Entry 1D3P (X-ray diffraction, 2.10 A resolution); this record covers chains A and B of the 3 polymer chains in the assembly.

== Chain A ==
Molecule: Alpha-thrombin
Source organism: Homo sapiens
Notes: EC 3.4.21.5; fragment: light chain
UniProtKB: P00734 (THRB_HUMAN); residues 1-36 here correspond to UniProt positions 328-363 (UniProt number = residue number + 327)
Sequence (36 residues; row label = number of the first residue in the row):
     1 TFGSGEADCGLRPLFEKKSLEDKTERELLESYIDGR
Disordered / not traced: 1-5, 34-36
Curated features (UniProtKB/Swiss-Prot):
  - site: Arg-36 (Cleavage)

== Chain B ==
Molecule: Alpha-thrombin
Source organism: Homo sapiens
Notes: EC 3.4.21.5; fragment: heavy chain
UniProtKB: P00734 (THRB_HUMAN); residues 37-295 here correspond to UniProt positions 364-622 (UniProt number = residue number + 327)
Sequence (259 residues; each row starts with the number of its first residue):
    37 IVEGSDAEIGMSPWQVMLFRKSPQELLCGASLISDRWVLTAAHCLLYPPW
    87 DKNFTENDLLVRIGKHSRTRYERNIEKISMLEKIYIHPRYNWRENLDRDI
   137 ALMKLKKPVAFSDYIHPVCLPDRETAASLLQAGYKGRVTGWGNLKETWTA
   187 NVGKGQPSVLQVVNLPIVERPVCKDSTRIRITDNMFCAGYKPDEGKRGDA
   237 CEGDSGGPFVMKSPFNNRWYQMGIVSWGEGCDRDGKYGFYTHVFRLKKWI
   287 QKVIDQFGE
Disordered / not traced: 184-190, 294-295
Disulfides: Cys-64/Cys-80, Cys-209/Cys-223, Cys-237/Cys-267
Glycans and other covalent adducts: N-acetylglucosamine (NAG) linked to Asn-89
Metal / ion sites: Na+ site 1: Lys-210, Thr-213, Phe-251; Na+ site 2: Arg-269, Lys-272
Ligand contacts: BT3 (3-[4-(2-pyrrolidin-1-yl-ethoxy)-benzyl]-2-4-(2-pyrrolidin-1-yl-ethoxy)-phenyl] -benzo[b]thiophen-6-ol): His-79, Tyr-83, Trp-86, Glu-130, Asn-131, Leu-132, Ile-215, Asp-235, Ala-236, Cys-237, Glu-238, Ser-241, Val-261, Ser-262, Trp-263, Gly-264, Gly-266, Cys-267, Gly-274, Phe-275
Curated features (UniProtKB/Swiss-Prot):
  - region: Ala-224 to Val-246 (High affinity receptor-binding region which is also known as the TP508 peptide)
  - active site (Charge relay system): His-79, Asp-135, Ser-241
  - glycosylation: Asn-89 (N-linked (GlcNAc...) (complex) asparagine)

== How chain A and chain B interact ==
Residue-residue contacts (59):
  Glu-6(A) with Ser-70(B); Asp-71(B); Phe-147(B); Pro-153(B)
  Ala-7(A) with Arg-254(B), hydrogen bond (backbone-side chain)
  Asp-8(A) with His-152(B), salt bridge; Arg-254(B)
  Cys-9(A) with Pro-153(B); Val-154(B); Cys-155(B), disulfide; Arg-254(B), hydrogen bond (backbone-side chain)
  Gly-10(A) with Pro-153(B), hydrogen bond (backbone-backbone); Val-154(B); Cys-155(B); Arg-254(B); Trp-255(B), hydrogen bond (backbone-backbone)
  Leu-11(A) with His-152(B), hydrogen bond (backbone-side chain); Asn-253(B); Arg-254(B)
  Arg-12(A) with Gly-46(B); Met-47(B), hydrogen bond (side chain-backbone); Pro-49(B); Trp-50(B); Arg-173(B); Trp-255(B)
  Pro-13(A) with Ser-148(B); Asp-149(B)
  Phe-15(A) with Glu-44(B); Ile-45(B); Gly-46(B); Met-47(B)
  Glu-16(A) with Lys-248(B), salt bridge; Asn-253(B); Trp-255(B), hydrogen bond
  Lys-17(A) with His-152(B)
  Asp-22(A) with Glu-44(B); Met-47(B); Arg-173(B), salt bridge
  Lys-23(A) with Glu-44(B), hydrogen bond (backbone-side chain)
  Thr-24(A) with Arg-173(B), hydrogen bond; Asn-200(B), hydrogen bond
  Glu-25(A) with Arg-173(B); Lys-248(B), salt bridge
  Glu-27(A) with Lys-171(B), salt bridge; Asn-200(B), hydrogen bond; Tyr-226(B), hydrogen bond
  Leu-28(A) with Lys-171(B); Gly-172(B); Asn-200(B); Trp-255(B), hydrophobic
  Leu-29(A) with Pro-250(B), hydrophobic
  Ser-31(A) with Gly-169(B); Tyr-170(B); Lys-171(B), hydrogen bond (side chain-backbone)
  Tyr-32(A) with Tyr-170(B), hydrophobic; Lys-171(B), hydrogen bond (side chain-backbone); Met-247(B); Lys-248(B)
  Ile-33(A) with Tyr-170(B), hydrogen bond (backbone-side chain)
Other interface residues (no listed pair), chain A (22 interface residues in all): Leu-14
Other interface residues (no listed pair), chain B (32 interface residues in all): Ile-69, Tyr-150, Leu-165, Lys-232
Inter-chain disulfides: Cys-9(A)/Cys-155(B)

== Overview ==
22 residues of chain A and 32 residues of chain B are in contact, with 1 disulfide bond, 15 hydrogen bonds and
5 salt bridges. Among the polar pairs are Asp-8(A)/His-152(B), Glu-16(A)/Lys-248(B) and Asp-22(A)/Arg-173(B).
Chain B binds compound BT3. Covalently linked N-acetylglucosamine: at Asn-89(B).
Here chain A is Alpha-thrombin and chain B is Alpha-thrombin, both from Homo sapiens. Entry 1D3P (Crystal
structure of human aplha-thrombin in complex with benzo[b]thiophene inhibitor 3) was determined by X-ray
diffraction, deposited together with 1D3D, 1D3Q and 1D3T.
